PDB entry 7S6D | electron microscopy, 3.10 A resolution | chains A and E of the 7 polymer chains in the assembly

== Chain A ==
Protein: 6-deoxyerythronolide-B synthase EryA2, modules 3 and 4, Lsd14 Polyketide synthase fusion
From: Saccharopolyspora erythraea
Notes: EC 2.3.1.94
Reference sequence: chimeric construct of Q03132, B6ZK67: residues 9-37 from Q03132 (ERYA2_SACER) positions 2-30 (UniProt number = residue number - 7); residues 38-1647 from B6ZK67 positions 38-1647 (same numbers)
Amino-acid sequence (1649 residues; numbered 7 to 1655; the number before each row is that of its first residue):
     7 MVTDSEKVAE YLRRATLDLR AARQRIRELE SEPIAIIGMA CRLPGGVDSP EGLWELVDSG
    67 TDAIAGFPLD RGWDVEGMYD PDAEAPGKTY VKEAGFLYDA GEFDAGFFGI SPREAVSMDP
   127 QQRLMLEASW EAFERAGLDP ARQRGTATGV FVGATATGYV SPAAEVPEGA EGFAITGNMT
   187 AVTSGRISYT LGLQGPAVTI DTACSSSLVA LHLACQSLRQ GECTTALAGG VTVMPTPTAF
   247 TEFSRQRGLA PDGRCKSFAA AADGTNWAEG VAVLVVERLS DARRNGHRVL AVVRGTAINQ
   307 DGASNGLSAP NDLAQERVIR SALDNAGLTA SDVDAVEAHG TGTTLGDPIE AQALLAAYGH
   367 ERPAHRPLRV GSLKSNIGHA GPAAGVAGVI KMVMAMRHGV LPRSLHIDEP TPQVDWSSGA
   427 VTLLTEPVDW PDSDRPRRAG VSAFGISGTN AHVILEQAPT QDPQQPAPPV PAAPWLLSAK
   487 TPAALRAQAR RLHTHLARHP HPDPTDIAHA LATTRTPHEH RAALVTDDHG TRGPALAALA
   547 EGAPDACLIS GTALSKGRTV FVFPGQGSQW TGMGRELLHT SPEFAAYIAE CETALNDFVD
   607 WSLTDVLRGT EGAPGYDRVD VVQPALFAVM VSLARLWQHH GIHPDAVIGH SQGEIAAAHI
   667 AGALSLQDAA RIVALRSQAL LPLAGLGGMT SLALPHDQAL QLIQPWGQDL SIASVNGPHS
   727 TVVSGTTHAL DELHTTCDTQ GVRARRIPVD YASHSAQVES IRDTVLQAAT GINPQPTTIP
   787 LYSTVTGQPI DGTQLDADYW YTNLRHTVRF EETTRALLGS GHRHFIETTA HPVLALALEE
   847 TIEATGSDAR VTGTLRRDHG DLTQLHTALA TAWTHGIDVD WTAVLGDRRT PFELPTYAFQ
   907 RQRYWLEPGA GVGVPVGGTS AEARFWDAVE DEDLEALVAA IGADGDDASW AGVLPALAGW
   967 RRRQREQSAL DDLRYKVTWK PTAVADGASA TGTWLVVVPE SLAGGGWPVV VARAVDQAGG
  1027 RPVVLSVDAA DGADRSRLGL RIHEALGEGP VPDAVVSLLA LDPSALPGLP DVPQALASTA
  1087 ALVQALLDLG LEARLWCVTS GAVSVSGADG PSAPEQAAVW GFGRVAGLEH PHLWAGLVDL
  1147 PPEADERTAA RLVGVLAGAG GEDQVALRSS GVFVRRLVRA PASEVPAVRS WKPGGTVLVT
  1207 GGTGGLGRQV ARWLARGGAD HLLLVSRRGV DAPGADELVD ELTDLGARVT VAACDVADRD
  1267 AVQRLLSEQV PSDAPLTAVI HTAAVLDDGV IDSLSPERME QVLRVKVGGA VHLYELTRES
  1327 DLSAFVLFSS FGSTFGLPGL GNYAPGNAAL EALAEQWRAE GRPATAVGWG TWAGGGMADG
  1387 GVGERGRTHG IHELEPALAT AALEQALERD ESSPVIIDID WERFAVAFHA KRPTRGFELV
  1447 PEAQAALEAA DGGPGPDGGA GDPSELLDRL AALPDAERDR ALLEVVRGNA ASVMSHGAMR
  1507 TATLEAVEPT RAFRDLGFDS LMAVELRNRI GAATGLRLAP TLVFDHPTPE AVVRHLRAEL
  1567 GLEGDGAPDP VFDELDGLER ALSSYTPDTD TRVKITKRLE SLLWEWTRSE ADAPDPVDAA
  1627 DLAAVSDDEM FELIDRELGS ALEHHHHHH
Unresolved in the structure: 7, 167-174, 468-471, 915-1655
Sequence notes: initiating methionine (7); expression tag (8, 1648-1655)

== Chain E ==
Protein: Fab 1B2 heavy chain
From: Homo sapiens
Notes: antibody fragment or engineered binder
Amino-acid sequence (249 residues; row label = number of the first residue in the row):
     1 MAEVQLVQSG GGLVQPGRSL RLSCTASGFT FGDYAMSWVR QAPGKGLEWV GFIRSKAYGG
    61 TTEYAASVKG RFTISRDDSK SIAYLQMNSL KTEDTAVYYC TRGGTLFDYW GQGTLVTVSS
   121 ASTKGPSVFP LAPSSKSTSG GTAALGCLVK DYFPEPVTVS WNSGALTSGV HTFPAVLQSS
   181 GLYSLSSVVT VPSSSLGTQT YICNVNHKPS NTKVDKKVEP KSCAALVPRG SAHHHHHHAA
   241 DYKDDDDKA
Unresolved in the structure: 1-2, 136-141, 194-198, 221-249
Disulfides: Cys24-Cys100, Cys147-Cys203

== How chain A and chain E interact ==
Residue-residue contacts (18):
  Val8(A) - Phe52(E)  hydrophobic
  Val8(A) - Arg54(E)
  Ser11(A) - Tyr58(E)
  Glu12(A) - Arg54(E)  salt bridge
  Glu12(A) - Tyr58(E)
  Lys13(A) - Thr105(E)
  Glu16(A) - Ala35(E)
  Glu16(A) - Gly103(E)
  Glu16(A) - Gly104(E)  hydrogen bond (side chain-backbone)
  Glu16(A) - Thr105(E)  hydrogen bond (side chain-backbone)
  Glu16(A) - Leu106(E)
  Tyr17(A) - Leu106(E)  hydrophobic
  Arg19(A) - Asp33(E)
  Arg19(A) - Tyr34(E)
  Arg20(A) - Arg102(E)
  Arg20(A) - Leu106(E)
  Arg20(A) - Asp108(E)  salt bridge
  Pro782(A) - Ser163(E)
Other interface residues (no listed pair), chain A (13 interface residues in all): Thr9, Ala15, Leu23, Asn779
Other interface residues (no listed pair), chain E (14 interface residues in all): Lys213

== Overview ==
13 residues of chain A face 14 of chain E across their interface, with 2 hydrogen bonds and 2 salt bridges.
Among the polar pairs are Glu12(A)-Arg54(E), Arg20(A)-Asp108(E) and Glu16(A)-Gly104(E).
Chain A is 6-deoxyerythronolide-B synthase EryA2, modules 3 and 4, Lsd14 Polyketide synthase fusion
(Saccharopolyspora erythraea) and chain E is Fab 1B2 heavy chain (Homo sapiens); the structure, CryoEM
structure of modular PKS holo-Lsd14 bound to antibody fragment 1B2, composite structure, was determined by
electron microscopy, deposited together with 7S6B and 7S6C.
